8VMI - chains L and T of the 9 polymer chains in the assembly; structure by electron microscopy, 3.10 A resolution.

Chain L (and T):
Molecule: Polycomb protein SUZ12
Organism: Homo sapiens
Notes: chain T of this document is another copy of the same molecule, construct and numbering; everything in this record applies to it too
UniProt: Q15022 (SUZ12_HUMAN); numbering as in UniProt (aligned over 1-739)
Sequence (739 residues; row label = number of the first residue in the row):
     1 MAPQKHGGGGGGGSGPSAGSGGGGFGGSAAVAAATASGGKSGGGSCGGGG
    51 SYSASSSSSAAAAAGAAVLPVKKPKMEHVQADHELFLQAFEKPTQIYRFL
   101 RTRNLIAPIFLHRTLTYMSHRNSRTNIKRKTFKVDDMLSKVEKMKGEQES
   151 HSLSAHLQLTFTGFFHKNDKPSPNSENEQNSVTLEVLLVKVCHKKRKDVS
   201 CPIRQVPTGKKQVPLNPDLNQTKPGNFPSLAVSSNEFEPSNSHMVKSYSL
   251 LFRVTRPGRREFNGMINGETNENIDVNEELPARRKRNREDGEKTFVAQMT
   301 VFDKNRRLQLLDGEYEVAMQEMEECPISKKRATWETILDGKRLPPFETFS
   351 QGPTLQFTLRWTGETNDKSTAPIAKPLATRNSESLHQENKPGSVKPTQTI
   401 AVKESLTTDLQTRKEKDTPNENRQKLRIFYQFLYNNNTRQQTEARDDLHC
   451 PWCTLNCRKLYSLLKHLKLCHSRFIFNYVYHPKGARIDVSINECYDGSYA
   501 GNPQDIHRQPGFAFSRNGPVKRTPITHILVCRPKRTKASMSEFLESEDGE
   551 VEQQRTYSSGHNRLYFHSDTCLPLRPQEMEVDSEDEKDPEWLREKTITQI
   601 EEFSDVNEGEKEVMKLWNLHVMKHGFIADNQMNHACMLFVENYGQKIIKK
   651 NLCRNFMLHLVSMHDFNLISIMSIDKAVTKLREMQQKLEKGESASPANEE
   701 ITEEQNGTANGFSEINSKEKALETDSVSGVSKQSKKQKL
Disordered / not traced: 1-555, 662, 683-739 (chain T: 1-80, 153-155, 168-181, 224-227, 255-294, 323-350, 363-425, 545-739)

How chain L and chain T interact:
Residue-residue contacts (23; chain L residue first):
  Thr-556(L) / Ile-528(T)
  Thr-556(L) / Leu-529(T)
  Tyr-557(L) / His-527(T)  hydrogen bond (backbone-side chain)
  Tyr-557(L) / Ile-528(T)  hydrophobic
  Ser-558(L) / Thr-526(T)
  Ser-558(L) / His-527(T)
  Ser-559(L) / Ile-525(T)
  Ser-559(L) / Thr-526(T)  hydrogen bond (backbone-backbone)
  Gly-560(L) / Pro-524(T)
  His-561(L) / Thr-523(T)
  His-561(L) / Pro-524(T)
  Asn-562(L) / Ile-525(T)
  Asn-562(L) / His-527(T)
  Leu-564(L) / Pro-503(T)
  Leu-564(L) / Gln-504(T)
  Leu-564(L) / His-507(T)
  Phe-566(L) / His-507(T)
  Arg-575(L) / Gln-504(T)
  Pro-576(L) / Gln-504(T)
  Pro-576(L) / Lys-521(T)
  Pro-576(L) / Arg-522(T)
  Pro-576(L) / Thr-523(T)
  Met-579(L) / Thr-523(T)
Also at the interface, not in a pair above, chain L (16 interface residues in all): Arg-563, Pro-573, Leu-574, Gln-577

Summary:
16 residues of chain L face 12 of chain T across their interface, with 2 hydrogen bonds. Among the polar pairs
are Tyr-557(L)/His-527(T) and Ser-559(L)/Thr-526(T).
Chain L and chain T are both Polycomb protein SUZ12 (Homo sapiens); the structure, PRC2_AJ119-450 bound to
H3K4me3, was determined by electron microscopy, deposited together with 8VMJ, 8VML, 8VMN, 8VNV, 8VNZ, 8VO0 and
8VOB.
